Entry 1TWA (X-ray diffraction, 3.20 A resolution); this record covers chains A and F of the 10 polymer chains in the assembly.

# Chain A
Protein: DNA-directed RNA polymerase II largest subunit
Source organism: Saccharomyces cerevisiae
Notes: EC 2.7.7.6
UniProtKB: P04050 (RPB1_YEAST); residues 1-1733 here = UniProt positions 1-1733
Chain sequence (1733 residues; each row starts with the number of its first residue):
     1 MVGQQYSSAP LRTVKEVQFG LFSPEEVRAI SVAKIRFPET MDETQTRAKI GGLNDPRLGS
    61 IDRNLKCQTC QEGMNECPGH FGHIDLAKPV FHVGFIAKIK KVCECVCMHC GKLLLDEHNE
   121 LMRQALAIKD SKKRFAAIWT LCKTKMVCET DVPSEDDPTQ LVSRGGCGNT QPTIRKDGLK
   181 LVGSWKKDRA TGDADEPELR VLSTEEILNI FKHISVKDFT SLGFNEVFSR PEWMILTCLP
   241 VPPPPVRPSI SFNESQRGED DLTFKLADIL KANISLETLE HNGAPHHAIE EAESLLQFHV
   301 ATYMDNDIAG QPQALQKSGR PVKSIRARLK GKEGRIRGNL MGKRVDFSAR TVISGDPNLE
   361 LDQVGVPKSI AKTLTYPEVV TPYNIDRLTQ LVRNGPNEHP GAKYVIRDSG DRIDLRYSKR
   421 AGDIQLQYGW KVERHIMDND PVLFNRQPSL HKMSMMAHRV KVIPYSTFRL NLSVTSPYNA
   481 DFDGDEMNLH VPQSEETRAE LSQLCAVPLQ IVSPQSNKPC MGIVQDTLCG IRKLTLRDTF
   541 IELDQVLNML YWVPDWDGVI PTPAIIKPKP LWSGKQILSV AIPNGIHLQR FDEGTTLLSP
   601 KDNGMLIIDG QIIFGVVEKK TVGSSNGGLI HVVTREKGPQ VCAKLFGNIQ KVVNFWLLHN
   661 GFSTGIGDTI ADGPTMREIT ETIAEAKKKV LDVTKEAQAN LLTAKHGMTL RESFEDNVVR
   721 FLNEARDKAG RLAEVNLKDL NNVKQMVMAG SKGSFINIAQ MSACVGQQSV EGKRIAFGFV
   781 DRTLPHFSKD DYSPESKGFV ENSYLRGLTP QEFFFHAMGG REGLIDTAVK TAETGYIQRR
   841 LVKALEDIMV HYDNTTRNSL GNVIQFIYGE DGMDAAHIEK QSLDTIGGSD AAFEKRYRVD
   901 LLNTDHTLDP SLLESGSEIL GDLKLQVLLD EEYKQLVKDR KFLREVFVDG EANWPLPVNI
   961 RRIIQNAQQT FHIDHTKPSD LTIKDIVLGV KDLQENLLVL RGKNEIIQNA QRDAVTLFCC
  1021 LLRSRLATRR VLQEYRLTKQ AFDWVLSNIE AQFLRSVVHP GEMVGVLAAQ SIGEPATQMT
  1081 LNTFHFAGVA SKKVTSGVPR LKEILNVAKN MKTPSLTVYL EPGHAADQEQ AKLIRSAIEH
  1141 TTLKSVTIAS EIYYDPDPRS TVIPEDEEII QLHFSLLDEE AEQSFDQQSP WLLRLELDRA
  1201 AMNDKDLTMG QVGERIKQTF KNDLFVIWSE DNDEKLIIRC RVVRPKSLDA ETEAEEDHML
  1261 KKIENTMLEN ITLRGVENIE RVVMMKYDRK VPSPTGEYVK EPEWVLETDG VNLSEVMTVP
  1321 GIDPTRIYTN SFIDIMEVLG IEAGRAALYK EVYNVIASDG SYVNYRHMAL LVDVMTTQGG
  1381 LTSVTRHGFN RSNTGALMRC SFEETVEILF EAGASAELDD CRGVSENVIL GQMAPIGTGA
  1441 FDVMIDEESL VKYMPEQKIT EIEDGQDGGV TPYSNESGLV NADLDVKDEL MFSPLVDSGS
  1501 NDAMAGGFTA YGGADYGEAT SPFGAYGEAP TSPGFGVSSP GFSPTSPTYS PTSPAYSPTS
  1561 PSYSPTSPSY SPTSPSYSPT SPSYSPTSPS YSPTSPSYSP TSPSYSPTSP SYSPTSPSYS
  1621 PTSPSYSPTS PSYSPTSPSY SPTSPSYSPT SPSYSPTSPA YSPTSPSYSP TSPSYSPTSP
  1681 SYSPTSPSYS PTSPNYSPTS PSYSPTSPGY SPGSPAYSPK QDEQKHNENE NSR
Disordered / not traced: 1-2, 249-260, 306-323, 328-345, 1082-1091, 1174-1175, 1177-1186, 1244-1253, 1386-1401, 1451-1733
UniProt features mapped onto this chain:
  - region: Pro248 to Asp260 (Lid loop), Asn306 to Lys323 (Rudder loop), Pro810 to Glu822 (Bridging helix)
  - binding site (Zn(2+)): Cys67, Cys70, Cys77, His80, Cys107, Cys110, Cys148, Cys167
  - binding site (Mg(2+)): Asp481, Asp483, Asp485
  - modified residue: Thr1471 (Phosphothreonine)
  - cross-link (Glycyl lysine isopeptide (Lys-Gly)): Lys695 (interchain with G-Cter in ubiquitin), Lys1246 (interchain with G-Cter in ubiquitin), Lys1350 (interchain with G-Cter in ubiquitin)
  - natural variant: Ser1653 to Pro1659 (deletion: In strain: A364A)
  - mutagenesis: Lys1246 (K1246R: Impairs ubiquitination during transcription stress)
Metal / ion sites: Zn2+ site 1: Cys70, Cys77, His80; Zn2+ site 2: Cys107, Cys110, Cys148, Cys167; Mn2+ site 1: Asp481, Asp483, Asp485 (together with ATP); Mn2+ site 2: Asp481, Asp483 (together with ATP) (shared with 1 residue of chain B)
Residues lining bound ligands: ATP: Asp481, Asp483, Asp485, Lys752, Thr1080

# Chain F
Protein: DNA-directed RNA polymerases I, II, and III 23 kDa polypeptide
Source organism: Saccharomyces cerevisiae
Notes: EC 2.7.7.6
UniProtKB: P20435 (RPB6_YEAST); residues 1-155 here = UniProt positions 1-155
Chain sequence (155 residues; numbered 1 to 155; the number before each row is that of its first residue):
     1 MSDYEEAFND GNENFEDFDV EHFSDEETYE EKPQFKDGET TDANGKTIVT GGNGPEDFQQ
    61 HEQIRRKTLK EKAIPKDQRA TTPYMTKYER ARILGTRALQ ISMNAPVFVD LEGETDPLRI
   121 AMKELAEKKI PLVIRRYLPD GSFEDWSVEE LIVDL
Disordered / not traced: 1-71, 155
UniProt features mapped onto this chain:
  - region: Leu111 to Leu132 (Leucine-zipper)
  - modified residue: Ser24 (Phosphoserine)

# Interface between chain A and chain F
Residue-residue contacts - 68 pairs, chain A then chain F:
  Val379(A) - Ser102(F)
  Val380(A) - Asn104(F)  hydrogen bond (backbone-side chain)
  Thr381(A) - Ser102(F)
  Thr381(A) - Asn104(F)
  Pro382(A) - Asn104(F)
  Tyr383(A) - Ile101(F)
  Tyr383(A) - Val107(F)
  Tyr383(A) - Leu111(F)  hydrophobic
  Tyr383(A) - Thr115(F)
  Gly429(A) - Asn104(F)
  Glu495(A) - Ala98(F)
  Glu495(A) - Leu99(F)
  Glu495(A) - Ser102(F)
  Glu496(A) - Gly95(F)
  Glu496(A) - Leu99(F)
  Ala499(A) - Gly95(F)
  Ser502(A) - Leu118(F)
  Gln503(A) - Arg90(F)
  Leu504(A) - Lys87(F)
  Leu504(A) - Ala91(F)  hydrophobic
  His851(A) - Pro139(F)
  Tyr852(A) - Thr81(F)
  Tyr852(A) - Glu89(F)  hydrogen bond
  Tyr852(A) - Arg136(F)
  Asp853(A) - Leu138(F)
  Asp853(A) - Pro139(F)
  Arg857(A) - Pro139(F)
  Arg1001(A) - Ala80(F)
  Arg1001(A) - Thr82(F)
  Arg1001(A) - Pro83(F)
  Gly1002(A) - Ala80(F)
  Leu1054(A) - Tyr84(F)
  Arg1055(A) - Asp154(F)  salt bridge
  His1059(A) - Thr86(F)
  His1059(A) - Lys87(F)  hydrogen bond (side chain-backbone)
  Pro1060(A) - Thr86(F)
  Pro1060(A) - Tyr88(F)
  Gly1061(A) - Tyr88(F)
  Glu1062(A) - Lys87(F)  salt bridge
  Glu1062(A) - Tyr88(F)  hydrogen bond
  Gly1437(A) - Tyr88(F)
  Thr1438(A) - Tyr88(F)  hydrogen bond (side chain-backbone)
  Thr1438(A) - Arg92(F)  hydrogen bond (backbone-side chain)
  Phe1441(A) - Tyr88(F)
  Phe1441(A) - Glu89(F)
  Phe1441(A) - Arg92(F)  hydrogen bond (backbone-side chain)
  Phe1441(A) - Ile134(F)  hydrophobic
  Phe1441(A) - Arg135(F)
  Asp1442(A) - Val133(F)
  Asp1442(A) - Ile134(F)
  Asp1442(A) - Arg135(F)  hydrogen bond (backbone-backbone)
  Asp1442(A) - Tyr137(F)  hydrogen bond
  Val1443(A) - Leu132(F)  hydrophobic
  Val1443(A) - Val133(F)
  Met1444(A) - Leu132(F)
  Met1444(A) - Val133(F)  hydrogen bond (backbone-backbone)
  Met1444(A) - Arg135(F)
  Met1444(A) - Asp145(F)
  Ile1445(A) - Leu132(F)  hydrophobic
  Asp1446(A) - Pro131(F)  hydrogen bond (backbone-backbone)
  Asp1446(A) - Leu132(F)
  Asp1446(A) - Val133(F)
  Asp1446(A) - Ser147(F)
  Asp1446(A) - Glu149(F)
  Glu1448(A) - Val133(F)
  Glu1448(A) - Ser147(F)
  Ser1449(A) - Pro131(F)
  Ser1449(A) - Glu149(F)  hydrogen bond
Other interface residues (no listed pair), chain A (39 interface residues in all): Lys15, Tyr428, Asp874, Met1433, Gly1439
Other interface residues (no listed pair), chain F (41 interface residues in all): Met85, Leu94, Thr96, Met103, Ala105, Pro117

# Overview
39 residues of chain A and 41 residues of chain F are in contact; the contacts include 12 hydrogen bonds and 2
salt bridges. Among the polar pairs are Arg1055(A)-Asp154(F), Glu1062(A)-Lys87(F) and Val380(A)-Asn104(F).
Chain A binds ATP.
Here chain A is DNA-directed RNA polymerase II largest subunit and chain F is DNA-directed RNA polymerases I,
II, and III 23 kDa polypeptide, both from Saccharomyces cerevisiae. Entry 1TWA (RNA polymerase II complexed
with ATP) was determined by X-ray diffraction (same publication as 1R9S, 1R9T, 1TWC, 1TWF, 1TWG and 1TWH).
